Entry 7N9D (X-ray diffraction, 2.10 A resolution); this record covers chains A and B.

Chain A (and B):
Protein: Isopentenyl phosphate kinase
From: Candidatus Methanomethylophilus alvus
Notes: EC 2.7.4.26; chain B of this document is another copy of the same molecule, construct and numbering; everything in this record applies to it too
UniProt: A0A3G3II74 (A0A3G3II74_9EURY); numbering as in UniProt (aligned over 1-259)
Amino-acid sequence (279 residues; numbered -19 to 259; the number before each row is that of its first residue; numbers below 1 keep their minus sign (Met-19 is residue -19)):
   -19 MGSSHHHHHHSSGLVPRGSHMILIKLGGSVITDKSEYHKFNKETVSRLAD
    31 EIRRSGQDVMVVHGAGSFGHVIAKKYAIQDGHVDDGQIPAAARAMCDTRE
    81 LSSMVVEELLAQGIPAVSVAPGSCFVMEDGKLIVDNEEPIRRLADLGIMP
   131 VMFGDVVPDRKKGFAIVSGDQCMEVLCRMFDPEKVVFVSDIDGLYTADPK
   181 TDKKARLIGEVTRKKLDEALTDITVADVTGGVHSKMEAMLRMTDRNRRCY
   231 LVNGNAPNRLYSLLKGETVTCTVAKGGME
Not modelled in the structure: -19 to -1, 197-198, 255-259 (chain B: -19 to -6, 202-206, 256-259)
Sequence notes: initiating methionine (-19); expression tag (-18 to 0); engineered mutation Ala74 (Ile in A0A3G3II74)
Small-molecule neighbours:
  - 0XI ((2E)-3-phenylbut-2-en-1-yl dihydrogen phosphate): Lys5, His43, Gly44, Ala45, Gly46, Gly49, His50, Ala53, Ala74, Met75, Thr78, Gly134, Asp135, Val136, Ile146, Val147, Ser148, Gly149, Asp150, Val208, Thr209
  - ADP (adenosine-5'-diphosphate): Gly7, Gly8, Ser9, Lys14, Val168, Ser169, Asp170, Ile171, Gly173, Leu174, Tyr175, Thr176, Ala177, Asp178, Pro179, Leu200, Thr201, Asp202, Gly211, Val212, Lys215
From the paper describing this entry:
  - binding site for 0XI: Val208, Thr209
  - contacts within the chain: His50-Val208 (backbone contact)
  - binding site for ADP: Asp207, Gly211, Val212, Lys215
  - catalytic residues: Val208, Thr209
  - mutagenesis - V208A (14-29-fold), T209S (5-10-fold): decreased catalytic activity on 1
  - mutagenesis - I74A/V208A, I74A/T209A: abolished catalytic activity on alkyl-Ps
  - mutagenesis - T209A (1200-2400-fold): decreased catalytic activity on IP
  - catalytic residues: Lys14, His50 (citing earlier work)
  - mutagenesis - V136A: unchanged catalytic activity
  - specificity-determining residues: Ile146
  - mutagenesis - I146A (6-fold): decreased catalytic activity on DMAP, 2
  - mutagenesis - I146A: increased catalytic activity on 19, 21, 22, and 2427

Interface between chain A and chain B:
Contacting residue pairs (65):
  His62(A) - Leu126(B)
  Ile68(A) - Pro95(B)  hydrophobic
  Ile68(A) - Leu126(B)
  Ile68(A) - Gly127(B)
  Ile68(A) - Ile128(B)  hydrophobic
  Ala72(A) - Leu90(B)  hydrophobic
  Ala72(A) - Pro95(B)  hydrophobic
  Ala72(A) - Ala96(B)
  Arg73(A) - Glu87(B)  salt bridge
  Arg73(A) - Leu90(B)
  Met75(A) - Val97(B)  hydrophobic
  Met75(A) - Leu123(B)  hydrophobic
  Cys76(A) - Ser83(B)
  Cys76(A) - Glu87(B)
  Cys76(A) - Leu90(B)  hydrophobic
  Arg79(A) - Val97(B)
  Arg79(A) - Ser98(B)
  Ser83(A) - Cys76(B)
  Ser83(A) - Glu80(B)  hydrogen bond
  Glu87(A) - Arg73(B)  salt bridge
  Glu87(A) - Cys76(B)
  Glu87(A) - Glu80(B)
  Leu90(A) - Ala72(B)
  Leu90(A) - Arg73(B)
  Leu90(A) - Cys76(B)  hydrophobic
  Pro95(A) - Ala72(B)  hydrophobic
  Ala96(A) - Ala72(B)
  Val97(A) - Met75(B)  hydrophobic
  Val97(A) - Arg79(B)
  Ser98(A) - Arg79(B)
  Ser98(A) - Ser103(B)  hydrogen bond (backbone-side chain)
  Val99(A) - Ser103(B)
  Gly102(A) - Leu123(B)
  Ser103(A) - Ser98(B)  hydrogen bond (side chain-backbone)
  Ser103(A) - Val99(B)
  Ser103(A) - Cys104(B)
  Ser103(A) - Pro119(B)
  Cys104(A) - Ser103(B)  hydrogen bond (side chain-backbone)
  Cys104(A) - Cys104(B)  hydrogen bond
  Cys104(A) - Pro119(B)
  Phe105(A) - Pro119(B)
  Val106(A) - Glu118(B)
  Val106(A) - Arg122(B)
  Asp115(A) - Asn116(B)
  Asn116(A) - Asp115(B)
  Glu118(A) - Val106(B)
  Glu118(A) - Asp115(B)
  Glu118(A) - Arg140(B)  salt bridge
  Pro119(A) - Ser103(B)
  Pro119(A) - Cys104(B)
  Pro119(A) - Phe105(B)
  Arg122(A) - Pro138(B)
  Arg122(A) - Asp139(B)  hydrogen bond (side chain-backbone)
  Arg122(A) - Arg140(B)
  Leu123(A) - Gly102(B)
  Leu123(A) - Pro138(B)  hydrophobic
  Leu126(A) - His62(B)
  Leu126(A) - Ile68(B)
  Leu126(A) - Gly143(B)
  Gly127(A) - Ile68(B)
  Pro138(A) - Arg122(B)
  Asp139(A) - Arg122(B)
  Arg140(A) - Glu118(B)  salt bridge
  Arg140(A) - Arg122(B)
  Gly143(A) - Leu126(B)
Interface residues without a listed pair, chain A (38 interface residues in all): Pro69, Ala71, Glu80, Val86, Ile128, Phe144
Interface residues without a listed pair, chain B (38 interface residues in all): Pro69, Ala71, Val86, Phe144

Overview:
Chain A and chain B each contribute 38 residues to their interface, with 6 hydrogen bonds and 4 salt bridges.
Polar pairs include Arg73(A)-Glu87(B), Glu118(A)-Arg140(B) and Ser83(A)-Glu80(B). The paper reports catalytic
residues Val208(A), Thr209(A) and Lys14(A) among others; V208A and T209S of chain A reduce catalytic activity
on 1; 7 substitutions were tested in all.
Chain A and chain B are both Isopentenyl phosphate kinase (Candidatus Methanomethylophilus alvus); the
structure, I74A mutant of the isopentenyl phosphate kinase from Candidatus methanomethylophilus alvus, was
determined by X-ray diffraction (same publication as 7LNV, 7LNT, 7LNU and 7LNX).
